Entry 5KC1 (X-ray diffraction, 2.20 A resolution); this record covers chains A and B of the 4 polymer chains in the assembly.

[Chain A (and B)]
Protein: Autophagy-related protein 38
Source organism: Saccharomyces cerevisiae
Notes: chain B of this document is another copy of the same molecule, construct and numbering; everything in this record applies to it too
UniProt: Q05789 (ATG38_YEAST); residues 1-226 here = UniProt positions 1-226
Chain sequence (226 residues; row label = number of the first residue in the row):
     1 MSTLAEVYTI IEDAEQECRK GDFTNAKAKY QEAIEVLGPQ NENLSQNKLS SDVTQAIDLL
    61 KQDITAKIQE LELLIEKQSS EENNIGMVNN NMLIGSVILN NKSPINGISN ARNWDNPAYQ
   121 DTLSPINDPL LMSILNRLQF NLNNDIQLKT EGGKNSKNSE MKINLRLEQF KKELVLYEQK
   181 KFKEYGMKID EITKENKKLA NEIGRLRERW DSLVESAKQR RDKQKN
Unresolved in the structure: 1-122, 152-226 (chain B: 1-154, 212-226)
Curated features (UniProtKB/Swiss-Prot):
  - modified residue: Ser-2 (N-acetylserine)
From the paper describing this entry:
  - self-association interface (contacts with another copy of this molecule); pairs are residue here / residue on that copy: Leu-135/Phe-170, Phe-170/Phe-170, Leu-174/Leu-174, Leu-130, Arg-166
  - conformationally variable residues (helix shift): Phe-182

[How chain A and chain B interact]
Contacting residue pairs - 13 pairs, chain A then chain B:
  Asp-128(A) with Tyr-177(B), hydrogen bond
  Leu-131(A) with Leu-174(B), hydrophobic; Tyr-177(B), hydrophobic
  Ile-134(A) with Phe-170(B), hydrophobic; Glu-173(B)
  Leu-135(A) with Phe-170(B), hydrophobic
  Arg-137(A) with Arg-166(B)
  Leu-138(A) with Arg-166(B); Phe-170(B), hydrophobic
  Asn-141(A) with Arg-166(B), hydrogen bond
  Lys-149(A) with Ser-156(B), hydrogen bond (side chain-backbone); Ser-159(B), hydrogen bond; Glu-160(B)
Interface residues without a listed pair, chain A (12 interface residues in all): Leu-123, Leu-130, Leu-142, Asp-145
Interface residues without a listed pair, chain B (11 interface residues in all): Ile-163, Leu-167, Gln-169

[In short]
12 residues of chain A face 11 of chain B across their interface, with 4 hydrogen bonds. Polar contacts
include Asp-128(A)/Tyr-177(B), Asn-141(A)/Arg-166(B) and Lys-149(A)/Ser-156(B). From the paper: conformational
variability at Phe-182(A); a self-association interface involving Leu-130(A), Leu-135(A) and Arg-166(A) among
others.
Chain A and chain B are both Autophagy-related protein 38 (Saccharomyces cerevisiae); the structure, Structure
of the C-terminal dimerization domain of Atg38, was determined by X-ray diffraction, deposited together with
5KC2.
